PDB entry 8I87 | electron microscopy, 3.10 A resolution | chains F and E of the 16 polymer chains in the assembly

# Chain F
Molecule: Piwi domain-containing protein
Source organism: Maribacter polysiphoniae
UniProtKB: A0A316E3U6 (A0A316E3U6_9FLAO); residue numbers follow UniProt; this construct covers 1-507
Chain sequence (507 residues; each row starts with the number of its first residue):
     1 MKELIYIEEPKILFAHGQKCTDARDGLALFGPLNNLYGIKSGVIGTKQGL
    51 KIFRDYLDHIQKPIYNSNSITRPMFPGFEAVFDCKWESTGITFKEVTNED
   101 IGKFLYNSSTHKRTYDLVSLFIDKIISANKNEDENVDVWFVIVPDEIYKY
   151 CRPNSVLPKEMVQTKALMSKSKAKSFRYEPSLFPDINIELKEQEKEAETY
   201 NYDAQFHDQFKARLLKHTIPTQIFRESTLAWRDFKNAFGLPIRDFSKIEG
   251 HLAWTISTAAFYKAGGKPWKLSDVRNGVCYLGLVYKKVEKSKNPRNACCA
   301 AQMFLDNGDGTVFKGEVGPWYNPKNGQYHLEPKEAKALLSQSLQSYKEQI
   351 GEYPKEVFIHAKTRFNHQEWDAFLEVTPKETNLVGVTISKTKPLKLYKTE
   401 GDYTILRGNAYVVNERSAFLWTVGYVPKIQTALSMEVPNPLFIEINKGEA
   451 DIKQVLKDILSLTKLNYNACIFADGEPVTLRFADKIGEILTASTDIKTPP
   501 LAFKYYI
Not modelled in the structure: 161-200
Metal / ion sites: Mg2+: Asn468, Ile507 (shared with 2 residues of chain S)
From the paper describing this entry:
  - mutagenesis - W320A: decreased catalytic activity

# Chain E
Molecule: 19-nt DNA strand
Source organism: Maribacter polysiphoniae
Sequence (19 nucleotides; numbered 1 to 19; the number before each row is that of its first residue):
     1 TATACAACCTACTACCTCA

# Interface between chain F and chain E
Contacting residue pairs (23):
  Arg24(F) - DA19(E)  hydrogen bond to the phosphate
  Thr71(F) - DA19(E)  phosphate contact
  Arg72(F) - DC18(E)  salt bridge to the phosphate
  Arg72(F) - DA19(E)  phosphate contact
  Arg152(F) - DT13(E)  phosphate contact
  Pro153(F) - DT13(E)  phosphate contact
  Asn154(F) - DC12(E)  hydrogen bond to the phosphate
  Asn154(F) - DT13(E)  hydrogen bond to the phosphate
  Phe245(F) - DC18(E)  base contact
  Ile248(F) - DC18(E)  base contact
  His251(F) - DC18(E)  hydrogen bond to the base
  Lys286(F) - DA11(E)  salt bridge to the phosphate
  Lys287(F) - DT10(E)  phosphate contact
  Lys287(F) - DA11(E)  hydrogen bond to the phosphate
  Glu289(F) - DC12(E)  phosphate contact
  Tyr328(F) - DC9(E)  sugar contact
  Tyr328(F) - DT10(E)  hydrogen bond to the sugar
  Lys362(F) - DC9(E)  phosphate contact
  Lys362(F) - DT10(E)  phosphate contact
  Thr363(F) - DC9(E)  phosphate contact
  Arg364(F) - DC8(E)  phosphate contact
  Arg364(F) - DC9(E)  salt bridge to the phosphate
  Lys392(F) - DC8(E)  salt bridge to the phosphate
Other interface residues (no listed pair), chain F (18 interface residues in all): Tyr285

# Overview
The interface between chain F and chain E involves 18 residues on one side and 8 on the other, with 6 hydrogen
bonds and 4 salt bridges. Among the polar pairs are His251(F)-DC18(E), Tyr328(F)-DT10(E) and Arg24(F)-DA19(E).
The Mg2+ site is built by Asn468(F) and Ile507(F). The paper reports that W320A of chain F reduces catalytic
activity.
Here chain F is Piwi domain-containing protein and chain E is a 19-nt DNA strand, both from Maribacter
polysiphoniae. Entry 8I87 (Cryo-EM structure of TIR-APAZ/Ago-gRNA-DNA complex) was determined by electron
microscopy, deposited together with 8I88.
